Entry 7ZL5 (X-ray diffraction, 1.48 A resolution); this record covers chain AAA.

[Chain AAA]
Molecule: Carbonic anhydrase 1
From: Homo sapiens
Notes: EC 4.2.1.1
Reference sequence: P00915 (CAH1_HUMAN); residues 0-260 here correspond to UniProt positions 1-261 (UniProt number = residue number + 1)
Chain sequence (261 residues; row label = number of the first residue in the row; numbering starts at 0):
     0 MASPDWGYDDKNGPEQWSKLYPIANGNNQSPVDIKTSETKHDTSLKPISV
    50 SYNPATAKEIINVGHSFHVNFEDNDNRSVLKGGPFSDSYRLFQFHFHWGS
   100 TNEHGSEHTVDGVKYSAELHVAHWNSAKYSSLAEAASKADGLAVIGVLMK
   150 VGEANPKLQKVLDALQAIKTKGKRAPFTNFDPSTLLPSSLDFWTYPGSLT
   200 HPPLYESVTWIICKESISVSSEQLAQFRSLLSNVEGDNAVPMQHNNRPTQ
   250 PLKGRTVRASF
Disordered / not traced: 0-4
Bound ions: Zn2+: H94, H96, H119 (together with Azosemide)
Residues lining bound ligands: Azosemide (IWE): H64, H67, F91, Q92, H94, H96, E106, H119, A121, L131, A135, L141, V143, S197, L198, T199, H200, P202, W209
UniProt features mapped onto this chain:
  - active site: H64 (Proton donor/acceptor)
  - binding site (Zn(2+)): H64, H67, H94, H96, H119, H200
  - binding site (substrate): T199, H200
  - modified residue: A1 (N-acetylalanine)

[In short]
Chain AAA binds Azosemide. The Zn2+ site is built by H94, H96 and H119. Curated annotation (UniProt) lists
active-site residue H64, 6 Zn2+-binding residues and substrate-binding residues T199 and H200.
Chain AAA is Carbonic anhydrase 1 (Homo sapiens); the structure, Azosemide in complex with Carbonic Anhydrase
I, was determined by X-ray diffraction together with 7ZL6 from the same study.
